6FB2 - chains A and B of the 6 polymer chains in the assembly; structure by X-ray diffraction, 2.95 A resolution.

Chain A:
Protein: DNA endonuclease I-CreI
Organism: Chlamydomonas reinhardtii
Notes: EC 3.1.-.-
UniProt: P05725 (DNE1_CHLRE); residue numbers follow UniProt; this construct covers 2-154
Sequence (153 residues; row label = number of the first residue in the row):
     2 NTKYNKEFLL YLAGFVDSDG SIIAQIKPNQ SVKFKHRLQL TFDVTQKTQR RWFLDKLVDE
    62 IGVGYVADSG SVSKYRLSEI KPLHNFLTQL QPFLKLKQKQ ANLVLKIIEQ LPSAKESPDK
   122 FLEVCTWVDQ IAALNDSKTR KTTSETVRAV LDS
Differences from the reference sequence: conflict Ser19 (Gly in P05725), Val33 (Tyr in P05725), Arg38 (Gln in P05725), Gln40 (Ser in P05725), Asp44 (Gln in P05725), Ala68 (Arg in P05725), Ser70 (Arg in P05725), Lys75 (Asp in P05725), Arg77 (Ile in P05725)
Ion coordination: Mn2+ site 1: Ser19 (shared with Asp20(B) of chain B; 1 residue of chain E; 1 residue of chain F); Mn2+ site 2: Asp20 (shared with Asp20(B) of chain B; 1 residue of chain D; 1 residue of chain E; 1 residue of chain F; 1 residue of chain G)
UniProt features mapped onto this chain:
  - region: Ser138 to Thr143 (Interaction with DNA)
  - binding site (Mg(2+)): Asp20
  - mutagenesis: Asp20 (D20A/L/N: Loss of catalytic activity. Reduced affinity for DNA), Gln26 (Q26A/C: Alters the specificity of the endonuclease), Gln47 (Q47A/E/M: Loss of catalytic activity; Q47N: Strongly reduced affinity for DNA. No effect on catalytic activity), Lys98 (K98A: Strongly reduced affinity for DNA. Increased catalytic activity; K98R: Strongly reduced affinity for DNA. No effect on catalytic activity), Ser138 (S138A: Reduced affinity for DNA. No effect on catalytic activity. Reduced cleavage; when associated with M-139), Lys139 (K139M: Reduced affinity for DNA. No effect on catalytic activity. Reduced cleavage; when associated with A-138), Lys142 (K142G: Reduced affinity for DNA. No effect on catalytic activity. Reduced cleavage; when associated with G-143), Thr143 (T143G: Reduced affinity for DNA. No effect on catalytic activity. Reduced cleavage; when associated with G-142)
Reported in the primary citation:
  - catalytic residues: Asp20 (citing earlier work)

Chain B:
Protein: DNA endonuclease I-CreI
Organism: Chlamydomonas reinhardtii
Notes: EC 3.1.-.-
UniProt: P05725 (DNE1_CHLRE); numbering as in UniProt (aligned over 2-155)
Sequence (154 residues; numbered 2 to 155; the number before each row is that of its first residue):
     2 NTKYNKEFLL YLAGFVDGDG SIIAQIKPNQ SGKFKHKLSL TFKVTQKTQR RWFLDKLVDE
    62 IGVGYVYDSG SVSNYYLSEI KPLHNFLTQL QPFLKLKQKQ ANLVLKIIEQ LPSAKESPDK
   122 FLEVCTWVDQ VAALNDSKTR KTTSETVRAV LDSL
Differences from the reference sequence: conflict Gly33 (Tyr in P05725), Lys38 (Gln in P05725), Lys44 (Gln in P05725), Tyr68 (Arg in P05725), Ser70 (Arg in P05725), Asn75 (Asp in P05725), Tyr77 (Ile in P05725), Val132 (Ile in P05725)
Ion coordination: Mn2+ site 1: Gly19 (shared with Asp20(A) of chain A; 1 residue of chain D; 1 residue of chain G); Mn2+ site 2: Asp20 (shared with Ser19(A) of chain A; 1 residue of chain E; 1 residue of chain F)
UniProt features mapped onto this chain:
  - region: Ser138 to Thr143 (Interaction with DNA)
  - binding site (Mg(2+)): Gly19, Asp20
  - mutagenesis: Asp20 (D20A/L/N: Loss of catalytic activity. Reduced affinity for DNA), Gln26 (Q26A/C: Alters the specificity of the endonuclease), Gln47 (Q47A/E/M: Loss of catalytic activity; Q47N: Strongly reduced affinity for DNA. No effect on catalytic activity), Lys98 (K98A: Strongly reduced affinity for DNA. Increased catalytic activity; K98R: Strongly reduced affinity for DNA. No effect on catalytic activity), Ser138 (S138A: Reduced affinity for DNA. No effect on catalytic activity. Reduced cleavage; when associated with M-139), Lys139 (K139M: Reduced affinity for DNA. No effect on catalytic activity. Reduced cleavage; when associated with A-138), Lys142 (K142G: Reduced affinity for DNA. No effect on catalytic activity. Reduced cleavage; when associated with G-143), Thr143 (T143G: Reduced affinity for DNA. No effect on catalytic activity. Reduced cleavage; when associated with G-142)

Interface between chain A and chain B:
Pairs across the interface (43; chain A residue first):
  Lys7(A) with Glu8(B), salt bridge
  Glu8(A) with Lys7(B), salt bridge; Leu11(B)
  Leu11(A) with Glu8(B); Leu11(B), hydrophobic; Tyr12(B)
  Tyr12(A) with Leu11(B); Ala14(B); Gly15(B); Asp18(B), hydrogen bond; Phe94(B); Lys96(B)
  Ala14(A) with Tyr12(B)
  Gly15(A) with Tyr12(B); Gly15(B); Phe16(B)
  Phe16(A) with Gly15(B); Phe16(B); Leu97(B), hydrophobic
  Asp18(A) with Tyr12(B), hydrogen bond; Phe16(B)
  Ser19(A) with Gly15(B); Phe16(B); Gly19(B); Asp20(B)
  Asp20(A) with Gly19(B); Asp20(B)
  Gln47(A) with Leu97(B)
  Lys48(A) with Asp137(B), salt bridge
  Arg51(A) with Leu97(B); Asp137(B), salt bridge
  Trp53(A) with Leu97(B), hydrophobic
  Phe54(A) with Lys96(B); Leu97(B), hydrophobic
  Phe94(A) with Tyr12(B)
  Lys96(A) with Tyr12(B)
  Leu97(A) with Phe16(B), hydrophobic; Gln47(B); Arg51(B); Trp53(B), hydrophobic; Phe54(B), hydrophobic
  Asp137(A) with Lys48(B), salt bridge; Arg51(B), salt bridge
Other interface residues (no listed pair), chain B (20 interface residues in all): Glu61

In short:
The interface between chain A and chain B involves 19 residues on one side and 20 on the other; the contacts
include 2 hydrogen bonds and 6 salt bridges. Polar pairs include Lys7(A)-Glu8(B), Glu8(A)-Lys7(B) and
Lys48(A)-Asp137(B). From the paper: the catalytic residue Asp20(A).
Chain A is DNA endonuclease I-CreI and chain B is DNA endonuclease I-CreI, both from Chlamydomonas
reinhardtii; the structure, Crystal Structure of a Tailored I-CreI Homing Endonuclease Protein (3115 variant)
in complex with its target ..., was determined by X-ray diffraction (same publication as 6FB0, 6FB1, 6FB5,
6FB6, 6FB7, 6FB8 and 6FB9).
